Entry 8V29 (electron microscopy, 3.99 A resolution); this record covers chains A and C of the 3 polymer chains in the assembly.

== Chain A ==
Protein: Oncostatin-M
From: Homo sapiens
UniProtKB: P13725 (ONCM_HUMAN); residues 26-221 here = UniProt positions 26-221
Sequence (196 residues; numbered 26 to 221; the number before each row is that of its first residue):
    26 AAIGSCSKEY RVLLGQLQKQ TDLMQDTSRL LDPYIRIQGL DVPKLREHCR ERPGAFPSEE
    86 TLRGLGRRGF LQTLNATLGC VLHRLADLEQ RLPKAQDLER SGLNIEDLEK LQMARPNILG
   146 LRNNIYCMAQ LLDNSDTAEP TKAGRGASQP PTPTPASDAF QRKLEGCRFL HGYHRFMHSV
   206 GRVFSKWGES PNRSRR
Unresolved in the structure: 160-178, 217-221
Cystine bridges: C31-C152, C74-C192
Glycans and other covalent adducts: N-acetylglucosamine (NAG) linked to N100
Swiss-Prot annotation at these positions:
  - glycosylation (N-linked (GlcNAc...) asparagine): N100, N217
  - mutagenesis: C74 (C74S: Inactive), C192 (C192S: Inactive), F201 (F201G: Inactive), F209 (F209G: Inactive), R220 (R220G: Inhibits propeptide cleavage), R221 (R221G: Inhibits propeptide cleavage)
Reported in the primary citation:
  - mutagenesis - Q41W/Q45W, N148R, N148W: abolished signaling
  - mutagenesis - Q41R, Q41W/Q45W, N148R, N148W: abolished binding to Interleukin-6 receptor subunit beta
  - mutagenesis - V37R, L48W, P118Y/D122Y/S126Y, P141R: unchanged signaling
  - mutagenesis - Q41R, V67A/K69A/L70A/H73A: decreased signaling
  - mutagenesis - A26DEL/A27DEL/I28DEL/G29DEL/S30DEL/C31DEL/S32DEL/K33DEL/E34DEL/C152S (KD: 40.9 nM), C31S/C152S (KD: 69.0nM): decreased binding to Interleukin-6 receptor subunit beta
  - specificity-determining residues: K69 (citing earlier work)

== Chain C ==
Protein: Leukemia inhibitory factor receptor
From: Homo sapiens
UniProtKB: P42702 (LIFR_HUMAN); residue numbers follow UniProt; this construct covers 45-833
Sequence (817 residues; row label = number of the first residue in the row):
    45 QKKGAPHDLK CVTNNLQVWN CSWKAPSGTG RGTDYEVCIE NRSRSCYQLE KTSIKIPALS
   105 HGDYEITINS LHDFGSSTSK FTLNEQNVSL IPDTPEILNL SADFSTSTLY LKWNDRGSVF
   165 PHRSNVIWEI KVLRKESMEL VKLVTHNTTL NGKDTLHHWS WASDMPLECA IHFVEIRCYI
   225 DNLHFSGLEE WSDWSPVKNI SWIPDSQTKV FPQDKVILVG SDITFCCVSQ EKVLSALIGH
   285 TNCPLIHLDG ENVAIKIRNI SVSASSGTNV VFTTEDNIFG TVIFAGYPPD TPQQLNCETH
   345 DLKEIICSWN PGRVTALVGP RATSYTLVES FSGKYVRLKR AEAPTNESYQ LLFQMLPNQE
   405 IYNFTLNAHN PLGRSQSTIL VNITEKVYPH TPTSFKVKDI NSTAVKLSWH LPGNFAKINF
   465 LCEIEIKKSN SVQEQRNVTI KGVENSSYLV ALDKLNPYTL YTFRIRCSTE TFWKWSKWSN
   525 KKQHLTTEAS PSKGPDTWRE WSSDGKNLII YWKPLPINEA NGKILSYNVS CSSDEETQSL
   585 SEIPDPQHKA EIRLDKNDYI ISVVAKNSVG SSPPSKIASM EIPNDDLKIE QVVGMGKGIL
   645 LTWHYDPNMT CDYVIKWCNS SRSEPCLMDW RKVPSNSTET VIESDEFRPG IRYNFFLYGC
   705 RNQGYQLLRS MIGYIEELAP IVAPNFTVED TSADSILVKW EDIPVEELRG FLRGYLFYFG
   765 KGERDTSKMR VLESGRSDIK VKNITDISQK TLRIADLQGK TSYHLVLRAY TDGGVGPEKS
   825 MYVVTKENSE QKLISEEDLG GEQKLISEED LHHHHHH
Unresolved in the structure: 45-50, 767-781, 832-861
Cystine bridges: C55-C65, C82-C90, C213-C270, C341-C351, C466-C511, C655-C704, C662-C670
Glycans and other covalent adducts: N-acetylglucosamine (NAG) linked to N243, N303, N407, N426, N445, N489
Construct notes: expression tag (834-861)
Swiss-Prot annotation at these positions:
  - motif: W519 to S523 (WSXWS motif)
  - glycosylation (N-linked (GlcNAc...) asparagine): N64, N85, N131, N143, N191, N243, N303, N390, N407, N426, N445, N481, N489, N572, N652, N663, N680, N729, N787
  - natural variant: S279 (S279P: In STWS1)

== Chain A / chain C interface ==
Contacting residue pairs (18; chain A residue first):
  Q63(A) - S310(C)
  L65(A) - N313(C)
  D66(A) - H284(C)
  V67(A) - H284(C)
  L70(A) - I322(C)  hydrophobic
  H73(A) - D320(C)
  P118(A) - S309(C)
  D122(A) - S309(C)
  D122(A) - V362(C)
  R125(A) - V306(C)
  R125(A) - S307(C)
  R125(A) - A360(C)
  D183(A) - G324(C)
  A184(A) - V326(C)  hydrophobic
  F185(A) - N313(C)
  F185(A) - V315(C)  hydrophobic
  F185(A) - G324(C)
  K188(A) - S310(C)  hydrogen bond
Other interface residues (no listed pair), chain A (17 interface residues in all): K69, L123, S126, L128
Other interface residues (no listed pair), chain C (16 interface residues in all): D258, T317, T325

== Overview ==
Chain A and chain C form an interface of 17 and 16 residues respectively, with 1 hydrogen bond. The
hydrogen-bonded pair is K188(A)-S310(C). Covalently linked N-acetylglucosamine: at N100(A). From the paper:
Q41R, Q41W/Q45W and N148R of chain A, among others, abolish binding to Interleukin-6 receptor subunit beta;
the specificity determinant K69(A); 11 substitutions were tested in all.
Here chain A is Oncostatin-M and chain C is Leukemia inhibitory factor receptor, both from Homo sapiens. Entry
8V29 (Cryo-EM structure of human type I OSM receptor complex: model for full extracellular assembly) was
determined by electron microscopy (same publication as 8V2A, 8V2B and 8V2C).
